8VGC - chains B and P of the 3 polymer chains in the assembly; structure by X-ray diffraction, 1.42 A resolution.

Chain B:
Molecule: Biopolymer transport protein ExbD
Organism: Escherichia coli
Notes: fragment: Periplasmic domain
UniProtKB: A0A8S0FLD5 (A0A8S0FLD5_ECOLX); residues 59-141 here correspond to UniProt positions 65-147 (UniProt number = residue number + 6)
Chain sequence (83 residues; each row starts with the number of its first residue):
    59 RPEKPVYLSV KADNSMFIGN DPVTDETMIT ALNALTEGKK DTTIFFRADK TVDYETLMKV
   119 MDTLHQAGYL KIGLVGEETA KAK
Unresolved in the structure: 59-61, 135-141

Chain P:
Molecule: Gln-pro-ile-ser-val-thr-met-val-thr-pro
Notes: fragment: D-box peptide
UniProtKB: P02929 (TONB_ECOLI); residues 55-64 here correspond to UniProt positions 43-52 (UniProt number = residue number - 12)
Chain sequence (10 residues; each row starts with the number of its first residue):
    55 QPISVTMVTP

Chain B / chain P interface:
Contacting residue pairs - 14 pairs, chain B then chain P:
  F103(B) - P56(P)  hydrophobic
  M116(B) - M61(P)
  M119(B) - M61(P)  hydrophobic
  D120(B) - M61(P)
  H123(B) - M61(P)
  L128(B) - V59(P)
  I130(B) - I57(P)
  I130(B) - S58(P)
  I130(B) - V59(P)  hydrogen bond (backbone-backbone)
  G131(B) - I57(P)
  L132(B) - P56(P)
  L132(B) - I57(P)  hydrogen bond (backbone-backbone)
  L132(B) - V59(P)  hydrophobic
  V133(B) - P56(P)  hydrophobic
Also at the interface, not in a pair above, chain P (8 interface residues in all): Q55, T60, T63
The authors on this interface:
  - interface residues, chain B: L128(B), I130(B), L132(B)
  - interface residues, chain P: Q55(P), I57(P), S58(P), V59(P), M61(P)

Summary:
10 residues of chain B and 8 residues of chain P are in contact; the contacts include 2 hydrogen bonds.
Main-chain hydrogen bonds include I130(B)-V59(P) and L132(B)-I57(P). The paper reports interface residues
L128(B), I130(B) and Q55(P) among others.
Here chain B is Biopolymer transport protein ExbD (Escherichia coli) and chain P is
Gln-pro-ile-ser-val-thr-met-val-thr-pro. Entry 8VGC (Complex of ExbD with D-box peptide: Orthorhombic form)
was determined by X-ray diffraction (same publication as 8VGD).
